4NAW - chains A and B of the 4 polymer chains in the assembly; structure by X-ray diffraction, 2.19 A resolution.

== Chain A ==
Molecule: Ubiquitin-like protein ATG12
Organism: Homo sapiens
UniProtKB: O94817 (ATG12_HUMAN); numbering as in UniProt (aligned over 52-140)
Sequence (91 residues; numbered 50 to 140; the number before each row is that of its first residue):
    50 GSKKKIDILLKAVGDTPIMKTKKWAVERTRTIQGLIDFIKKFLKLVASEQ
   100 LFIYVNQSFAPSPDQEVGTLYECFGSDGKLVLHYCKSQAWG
Not modelled in the structure: 50-52
Construct notes: expression tag (50-51)
UniProt features mapped onto this chain:
  - cross-link: Gly140 (Glycyl lysine isopeptide (Gly-Lys) (interchain with K-130 in ATG5))
  - mutagenesis: Lys54 (K54D: Impairs E3 activity of the ATG12-ATG5 conjugate), Val62 (V62R: Impairs E3 activity of the ATG12-ATG5 conjugate), Gly63 (G63D: Impairs E3 activity of the ATG12-ATG5 conjugate), Lys72 (K72D: Impairs E3 activity of the ATG12-ATG5 conjugate), Trp73 (W73A: Impairs E3 activity of the ATG12-ATG5 conjugate), Phe108 (F108A/D/R: Impairs ATG12 stability), Asp113 (D113V: Impairs E3 activity of the ATG12-ATG5 conjugate), Cys122 (C122W: Impairs E3 activity of the ATG12-ATG5 conjugate), Phe123 (F123D: Impairs ATG12 stability), Ala138 (A138R: Impairs E3 activity of the ATG12-ATG5 conjugate), Trp139 (W139F/Y: Impairs E3 activity of the ATG12-ATG5 conjugate)

== Chain B ==
Molecule: Autophagy protein 5
Organism: Homo sapiens
UniProtKB: Q9H1Y0 (ATG5_HUMAN); residue numbers follow UniProt; this construct covers 1-275
Sequence (275 residues; row label = number of the first residue in the row):
     1 MTDDKDVLRDVWFGRIPTCFTLYQDEITEREAEPYYLLLPRVSYLTLVTD
    51 KVKKHFQKVMRQEDISEIWFEYEGTPLKWHYPIGLLFDLLASSSALPWNI
   101 TVHFKSFPEKDLLHCPSKDAIEAHFMSCMKEADALKHKSQVINEMQKKDH
   151 KQLWMGLQNDRFDQFWAINRKLMEYPAEENGFRYIPFRIYQTTTERPFIQ
   201 KLFRPVAADGQLHTLGDLLKEVCPSAIDPEDGEKKNQVMIHGIEPMLETP
   251 LQWLSEHLSYPDNFLHISIIPQPTD
Not modelled in the structure: 1, 228-234, 275
Ion coordination: Na+: Ala95, Pro97, Asn99

== Interface between chain A and chain B ==
Contacting residue pairs (25):
  Ser107(A) - Lys130(B)
  Ser107(A) - Ser139(B)
  Phe108(A) - Ser127(B)
  Phe108(A) - Lys130(B)
  Phe108(A) - Glu131(B)
  Ala109(A) - Ser127(B)  hydrogen bond (backbone-side chain)
  Ser111(A) - His80(B)
  Ser111(A) - Leu113(B)
  Asp113(A) - His80(B)  salt bridge
  Asp113(A) - Leu113(B)
  Gln114(A) - Glu131(B)  hydrogen bond
  Gln114(A) - Arg188(B)
  Gln114(A) - Gln200(B)
  Glu115(A) - Pro197(B)
  Thr118(A) - Gln200(B)
  Glu121(A) - Leu202(B)
  Cys122(A) - Gln200(B)
  Cys122(A) - Lys201(B)
  Cys122(A) - Leu202(B)
  Phe123(A) - Glu131(B)
  Phe123(A) - Ala134(B)  hydrophobic
  Phe123(A) - Leu135(B)  hydrophobic
  Trp139(A) - Lys130(B)
  Gly140(A) - Met126(B)
  Gly140(A) - Lys130(B)  covalent bond
Interface residues without a listed pair, chain A (16 interface residues in all): Asn105, Pro110, Pro112
Interface residues without a listed pair, chain B (15 interface residues in all): Phe198

== In short ==
The interface between chain A and chain B involves 16 residues on one side and 15 on the other; the contacts
include 1 covalent bond, 2 hydrogen bonds and 1 salt bridge. Among the polar pairs are Asp113(A)-His80(B),
Ala109(A)-Ser127(B) and Gln114(A)-Glu131(B).
Here chain A is Ubiquitin-like protein ATG12 and chain B is Autophagy protein 5, both from Homo sapiens. Entry
4NAW (Crystal Structure of Human ATG12~ATG5-ATG16N in complex with a fragment of ATG3) was determined by X-ray
diffraction.
